3UT9 - chains F and I of the 10 polymer chains in the assembly; structure by X-ray diffraction, 2.20 A resolution.

Chain F:
Molecule: Histone H4
Source organism: Xenopus laevis
UniProt: P62799 (H4_XENLA); residues 1-102 here correspond to UniProt positions 2-103 (UniProt number = residue number + 1)
Chain sequence (102 residues; row label = number of the first residue in the row):
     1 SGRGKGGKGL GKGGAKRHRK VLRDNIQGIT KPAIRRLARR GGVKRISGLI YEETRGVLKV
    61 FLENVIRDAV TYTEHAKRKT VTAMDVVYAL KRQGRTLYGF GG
Not modelled in the structure: 1-15

Chain I:
Molecule: 145-nt DNA strand
Sequence (145 nucleotides; row label = number of the first residue in the row; numbers below 1 keep their minus sign (DA-72 is residue -72)):
   -72 ATCACAATCC CGGTGCCGAG GCCGCTCAAT TGGTCGTAGA CAGCTCTAGC ACCGCTTAAA
   -12 CGCACGTACG GAATCCGTAC GTGCGTTTAA GCGGTGCTAG AGCTGTCTAC GACCAATTGA
    48 GCGGCCTCGG CACCGGGATT GTGAT
Bound ions: Mn2+ site 1 near DG-61 (its only coordinating residue here); Mn2+ site 2 near DG-53 (its only coordinating residue here); Mn2+ site 3 near DG-34 (its only coordinating residue here); K+: DT-26, DA-25; Mn2+ site 4 near DG-3 (its only coordinating residue here); Mn2+ site 5 near DG27 (its only coordinating residue here); Mn2+ site 6 near DG38 (its only coordinating residue here); Mn2+ site 7 near DG50 (its only coordinating residue here); Mn2+ site 8 near DG63 (its only coordinating residue here)

Interface between chain F and chain I:
Residue-residue contacts - 12 pairs, chain F then chain I:
  Arg35(F) with DG8(I), salt bridge to the phosphate
  Arg45(F) with DC7(I), hydrogen bond to the sugar; DG8(I), phosphate contact
  Ile46(F) with DC7(I), sugar contact; DG8(I), hydrogen bond to the phosphate
  Ser47(F) with DC7(I), phosphate contact
  Gly48(F) with DC7(I), hydrogen bond to the phosphate
  Lys77(F) with DA28(I), phosphate contact
  Arg78(F) with DA28(I), phosphate contact
  Lys79(F) with DG27(I), salt bridge to the phosphate; DA28(I), hydrogen bond to the phosphate
  Thr80(F) with DA28(I), hydrogen bond to the phosphate
Other interface residues (no listed pair), chain F (10 interface residues in all): Lys44
Other interface residues (no listed pair), chain I (5 interface residues in all): DG29

In short:
Chain F and chain I form an interface of 10 and 5 residues respectively; the contacts include 5 hydrogen bonds
and 2 salt bridges. Polar contacts include Arg45(F)-DC7(I), Ile46(F)-DG8(I) and Gly48(F)-DC7(I). DT-26(I) and
DA-25(I) coordinate K+.
Here chain F is Histone H4 (Xenopus laevis) and chain I is a 145-nt DNA strand. Entry 3UT9 (Crystal Structure
of Nucleosome Core Particle Assembled with a Palindromic Widom '601' Derivative (NCP-601L)) was determined by
X-ray diffraction (same publication as 3UTA and 3UTB).
